3UU9 - chains A and B; structure by X-ray diffraction, 2.20 A resolution.

[Chain A (and B)]
Molecule: Eight-heme nitrite reductase
Organism: Thioalkalivibrio nitratireducens
Notes: EC 1.7.2.-; chain B of this document is another copy of the same molecule, construct and numbering; everything in this record applies to it too
Reference sequence: Q5F2I3 (Q5F2I3_9GAMM); residues 5-524 here correspond to UniProt positions 33-552 (UniProt number = residue number + 28)
Amino-acid sequence (520 residues; numbered 5 to 524; the number before each row is that of its first residue):
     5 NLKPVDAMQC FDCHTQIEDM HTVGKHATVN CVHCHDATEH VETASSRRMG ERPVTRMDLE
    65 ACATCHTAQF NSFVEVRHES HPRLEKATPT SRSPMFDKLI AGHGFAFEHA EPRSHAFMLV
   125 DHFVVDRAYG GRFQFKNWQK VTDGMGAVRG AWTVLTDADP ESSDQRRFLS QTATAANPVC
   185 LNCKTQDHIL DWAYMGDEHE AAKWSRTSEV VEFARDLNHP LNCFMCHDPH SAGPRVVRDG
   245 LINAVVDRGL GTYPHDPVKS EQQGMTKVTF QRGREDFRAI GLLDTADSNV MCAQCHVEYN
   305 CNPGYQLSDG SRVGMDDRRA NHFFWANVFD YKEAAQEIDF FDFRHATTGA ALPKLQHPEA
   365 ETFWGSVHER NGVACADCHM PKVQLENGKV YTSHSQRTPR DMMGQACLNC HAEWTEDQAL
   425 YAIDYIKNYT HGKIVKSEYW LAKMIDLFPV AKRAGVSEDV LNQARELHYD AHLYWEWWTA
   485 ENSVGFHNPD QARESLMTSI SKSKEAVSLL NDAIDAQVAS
Disordered / not traced: 524 (chain B: fully traced)
Metal / ion sites: heme c Fe (8 sites), coordinated by His18, His30, His39, His44, His70, His119, Lys188, His231, His234, His300, His372, His383, His398, His415, His491; Ca2+ site 1: Pro116 (together with heme c); Ca2+ site 2: Glu302, Tyr303, Lys358, Gln360
Ligand contacts:
  - heme c (HEC), molecule 1: Val9, Asp10, Gln13, Cys14, Cys17, His18, Cys35, His39, Ala41, His44, Val45, Ala48, Ser49, Ser50, Arg51, Arg52, Met53, Arg56, Pro57, Thr59, Leu194, Gln275, Arg276, Gly277
  - heme c (HEC), molecule 2: Ala11, Cys14, Phe15, His18, Ile21, His25, His30, Val33, Asn34, Cys35, His37, Cys38, His39, Thr59, Arg60, Met61, Ile193, Leu194, Phe228, Pro233, His234, Arg239, Phe274, Gln275, Arg276, Arg282, Ile284
  - heme c (HEC), molecule 3: Lys29, His30, Val33, His37, Ala65, Cys66, Thr68, Cys69, His70, Cys227, Phe228, His231, Pro233, Ala236
  - heme c (HEC), molecule 4: His37, Thr68, Cys69
  - heme c (HEC), molecule 5: Leu63, Cys66, His70, Gln73, Phe74, Phe77, Leu225, Asn226, Cys227, Met229, Cys230, His231, Ala290, Ser292, Met295, Ala380, Met384, Lys386, Tyr395, Thr396, His398
  - heme c (HEC), molecule 6: Arg81, Ser84, Glu115, Pro116, Arg117, Ser118, His119, Phe121, Met122, Asp125, Cys187, Lys188, Leu225, Met229, Ser292, Met295, Cys296, Gln298, Cys299, His300, Cys379, His383, Met384, Gln400, Arg401, Thr402
  - heme c (HEC), molecule 7: Ser84, Pro116, Asn293, Cys296, His300, Glu363, Ala364, Phe367, His372, Val377, Ala378, Cys379, Cys382, His383, Thr402, Pro403, Arg404, Ile427, Lys431, Asn486, Ser487, Phe490, His491
  - heme c (HEC), molecule 8: His113, Ala114, Glu115, Pro116, Asp125, His126, Val129, Arg131, Ala132, Ala179, Ala180, Asn181, Val183, Cys184, Cys187, Lys188, Arg242, Gln298, Cys299, His300, Val301, Tyr303, Cys305, Phe327, His361, Ala484, Asn486
  - heme c (HEC), molecule 9: Asn141, Trp142, Gln143, Val371, His372, Asn375, Val377, Asp381, Cys382, Pro403, Ala410, Cys411, Cys414, His415, Trp418, Ala423, Ala426, Ile427, Ile430, Phe490, Pro493

[How chain A and chain B interact]
Contacting residue pairs (58):
  Asn5(A) - Val27(B)  hydrogen bond (side chain-backbone)
  Asn5(A) - Gly28(B)
  Asn5(A) - Lys29(B)  hydrogen bond
  Leu6(A) - Ala31(B)
  Leu6(A) - Thr32(B)
  Lys7(A) - Thr26(B)  hydrogen bond (side chain-backbone)
  Lys7(A) - Val27(B)
  Pro8(A) - Ala31(B)
  Pro8(A) - Thr32(B)
  Thr26(A) - Lys7(B)  hydrogen bond (backbone-side chain)
  Val27(A) - Asn5(B)  hydrogen bond (backbone-side chain)
  Val27(A) - Lys7(B)
  Gly28(A) - Asn5(B)
  Lys29(A) - Asn5(B)  hydrogen bond
  Ala31(A) - Leu6(B)
  Ala31(A) - Pro8(B)
  Thr32(A) - Leu6(B)
  Thr32(A) - Pro8(B)
  Thr32(A) - Thr32(B)
  Thr32(A) - Val36(B)
  Thr32(A) - His37(B)  hydrogen bond
  Val36(A) - Thr32(B)
  His37(A) - Thr32(B)  hydrogen bond
  Thr68(A) - Cys69(B)
  Cys69(A) - Thr68(B)
  Cys69(A) - Cys69(B)
  Thr71(A) - Lys393(B)
  Phe74(A) - Lys393(B)
  Asn75(A) - Leu389(B)
  Asn75(A) - Gly392(B)
  Asn75(A) - Lys393(B)  hydrogen bond (side chain-backbone)
  Asn75(A) - Tyr395(B)
  Val78(A) - Asn391(B)
  Val78(A) - Gly392(B)
  Val80(A) - Asn391(B)
  His82(A) - Glu390(B)
  Thr146(A) - Asn391(B)
  Asp147(A) - Asn391(B)
  Gly148(A) - Asn391(B)  hydrogen bond (backbone-side chain)
  Met149(A) - Asn391(B)  hydrogen bond (backbone-side chain)
  Met149(A) - Gly392(B)
  Met149(A) - Lys393(B)
  Leu389(A) - Asn75(B)
  Glu390(A) - His82(B)
  Asn391(A) - Val78(B)
  Asn391(A) - Val80(B)
  Asn391(A) - Thr146(B)
  Asn391(A) - Asp147(B)
  Asn391(A) - Gly148(B)  hydrogen bond (side chain-backbone)
  Asn391(A) - Met149(B)  hydrogen bond (side chain-backbone)
  Gly392(A) - Asn75(B)
  Gly392(A) - Val78(B)
  Gly392(A) - Met149(B)
  Lys393(A) - Ala67(B)
  Lys393(A) - Thr71(B)
  Lys393(A) - Phe74(B)
  Lys393(A) - Asn75(B)  hydrogen bond (backbone-side chain)
  Lys393(A) - Met149(B)
Other interface residues (no listed pair), chain A (35 interface residues in all): Asn34, Ala67, His70, Ala72, Glu79, Tyr395
Other interface residues (no listed pair), chain B (35 interface residues in all): Asn34, His70, Ala72, Glu79

[In short]
The chain A/chain B interface involves 35 residues from each chain; the contacts include 14 hydrogen bonds.
Polar contacts include Asn5(A)-Val27(B), Asn5(A)-Lys29(B) and Lys7(A)-Thr26(B). Ligands of chain A: 9 copies
of heme c. His18(A) and His44(A) form the heme c Fe site.
Both chains are Eight-heme nitrite reductase (Thioalkalivibrio nitratireducens). Entry 3UU9 (Structure of the
free TvNiRb form of Thioalkalivibrio nitratireducens cytochrome c nitrite reductase) was determined by X-ray
diffraction together with 3SCE, 3RKH, 3LGQ and 3LG1 from the same study.
